6J11 - chains A and H of the 3 polymer chains in the assembly; structure by X-ray diffraction, 3.00 A resolution.

Chain A:
Protein: N-terminal domain of Spike glycoprotein
Organism: Middle East respiratory syndrome-related coronavirus
UniProtKB: A0A2D0YPK3 (A0A2D0YPK3_9BETC); residues 18-353 here = UniProt positions 18-353
Sequence (336 residues; numbered 18 to 353; the number before each row is that of its first residue):
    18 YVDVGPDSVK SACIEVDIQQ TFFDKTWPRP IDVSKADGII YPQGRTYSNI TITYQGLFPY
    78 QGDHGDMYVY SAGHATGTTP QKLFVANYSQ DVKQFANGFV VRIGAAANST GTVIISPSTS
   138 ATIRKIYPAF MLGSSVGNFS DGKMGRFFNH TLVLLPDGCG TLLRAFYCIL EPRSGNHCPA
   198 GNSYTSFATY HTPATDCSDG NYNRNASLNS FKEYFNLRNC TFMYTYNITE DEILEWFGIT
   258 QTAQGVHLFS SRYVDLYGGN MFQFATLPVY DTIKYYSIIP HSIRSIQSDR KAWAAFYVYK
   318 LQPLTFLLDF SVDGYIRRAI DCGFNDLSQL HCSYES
Disulfides: Cys30-Cys195, Cys176-Cys214, Cys339-Cys349
Covalent attachments: N-acetylglucosamine (NAG) linked to Asn66, Asn104, Asn155, Asn166, Asn236, Asn244; glycan linked to Asn125, Asn222
From the paper describing this entry:
  - post-translational modification sites: Asn66, Asn104, Asn125, Asn155, Asn166, Asn222, Asn236, Asn244

Chain H:
Protein: VH of 7D10
Organism: Mus musculus
Sequence (132 residues; numbered -11 to 120; the number before each row is that of its first residue; numbers below 1 keep their minus sign (Gly-11 is residue -11)):
   -11 GGGSGGGSGG GSEVQLVESG AEVVKPGASV KMSCKASGYP FTSYNIHWIK QTPGQGLEWI
    49 GAIYPGNGDT SYTQKFKVKA TLTSDKSSST AYMQLSSLTS EDSAVYFCAR YGNYPSYAMD
   109 YWGQGTSVTV SS
Unresolved in the structure: -11 to -8
Disulfides: Cys22-Cys96
From the paper describing this entry:
  - binding site for alpha-D-mannopyranose: Arg98

How chain A and chain H interact:
Residue-residue contacts (22; chain A residue first):
  Tyr18(A) - Tyr102(H)
  Asp20(A) - Asn101(H)
  Asp20(A) - Tyr102(H)
  Gly22(A) - Asn101(H)
  Pro23(A) - Ser31(H)
  Pro23(A) - Asn33(H)
  Pro23(A) - Tyr52(H)  hydrophobic
  Pro23(A) - Asn101(H)
  Asp24(A) - Asn33(H)  hydrogen bond (backbone-side chain)
  Asp24(A) - Tyr99(H)  hydrogen bond
  Asp24(A) - Asn101(H)
  Val26(A) - Asn33(H)
  Val26(A) - Ala50(H)  hydrophobic
  Val26(A) - Asp57(H)
  Val26(A) - Ser59(H)  hydrogen bond (backbone-side chain)
  Lys27(A) - Asp57(H)
  Ser28(A) - Ser59(H)
  Ser28(A) - Lys65(H)
  Asn226(A) - Tyr52(H)
  Asn226(A) - Asn55(H)
  Leu234(A) - Tyr105(H)
  Arg235(A) - Tyr105(H)
Interface residues without a listed pair, chain A (13 interface residues in all): Val19, Glu230
Interface residues without a listed pair, chain H (15 interface residues in all): Tyr32, Ile51, Thr58
The authors on this interface:
  - specific contacts: Asn101(H)-Asp24(A)
  - interface residues, chain A: Pro23(A)
  - interface residues, chain H: Asn55(H)

Summary:
13 residues of chain A face 15 of chain H across their interface; the contacts include 3 hydrogen bonds. Among
the polar pairs are Asp24(A)-Asn33(H), Asp24(A)-Tyr99(H) and Val26(A)-Ser59(H). The paper describes a contact
between Asn101(H) and Asp24(A). The paper reports a binding site for alpha-D-mannopyranose at Arg98(H);
interface residues Pro23(A) and Asn55(H).
Here chain A is N-terminal domain of Spike glycoprotein (Middle East respiratory syndrome-related coronavirus)
and chain H is VH of 7D10 (Mus musculus). Entry 6J11 (MERS-CoV spike N-terminal domain and 7D10 scFv complex)
was determined by X-ray diffraction.
